Entry 1NRO (X-ray diffraction, 3.10 A resolution); this record covers chains L and H of the 3 polymer chains in the assembly.

[Chain L]
Molecule: Alpha-thrombin (small subunit)
Source organism: Homo sapiens
Notes: EC 3.4.21.5
UniProt: P00734 (THRB_HUMAN); the construct lacks a stretch of the UniProt sequence, so the offset changes along the chain: -6 to 0 = UniProt 328-334; 1-14 = UniProt 336-349
Amino-acid sequence (36 residues; numbered -6 to 15 plus 14 insertion-coded residues; the number before each row is that of its first residue; a row labelled like 14A-14M holds insertion residues (14A, then the next letters in order); numbers below 1 keep their minus sign (Thr-6 is residue -6)):
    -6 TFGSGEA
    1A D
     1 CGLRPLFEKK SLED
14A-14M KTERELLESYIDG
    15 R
Unresolved in the structure: -6 to 0
Curated features (UniProtKB/Swiss-Prot):
  - site: Arg15 (Cleavage)

[Chain H]
Molecule: Alpha-thrombin (large subunit)
Source organism: Homo sapiens
Notes: EC 3.4.21.5
UniProt: P00734 (THRB_HUMAN); the construct lacks a stretch of the UniProt sequence and is renumbered around it, so the offset changes along the chain: 16-36 = UniProt 364-384; 37-60 = UniProt 386-409; 61-77 = UniProt 419-435; 78-97 = UniProt 437-456; 7 more segments
Amino-acid sequence (259 residues; each row starts with the number of its first residue; note: 1 number in that range is skipped by the numbering (no residue carries it; nothing is unmodelled there); a row labelled like 60A-60I holds insertion residues (60A, then the next letters in order)):
    16 IVEGSDAEIG MSPWQVMLFR K
   36A S
    37 PQELLCGASL ISDRWVLTAA HCLL
60A-60I YPPWDKNFT
    61 ENDLLVRIGK HSRTRYE
   77A R
    78 NIEKISMLEK IYIHPRYNWR
   97A E
    98 NLDRDIALMK LKKPVAFSDY IHPVCLPDRE TA
129A-129C ASL
   130 LQAGYKGRVT GWGNLKETWT
149A-149E ANVGK
   150 GQPSVLQVVN LPIVERPVCK DSTRIRITDN MFCAG
  184A Y
   185 KP
186A-186D DEGK
   187 RGDACEGDSG GPFVMKSP
204A-204B FN
   205 NRWYQMGIVS WGE
   219 GCD
  221A R
   222 DGKYGFYTHV FRLKKWIQKV IDQFGE
Unresolved in the structure: 149A-149B
Disulfides: Cys42-Cys58, Cys168-Cys182, Cys191-Cys220
Curated features (UniProtKB/Swiss-Prot):
  - region: Ala183 to Val200 (High affinity receptor-binding region which is also known as the TP508 peptide)
  - active site (Charge relay system): His57, Asp102, Ser195
  - glycosylation: Asn60G (N-linked (GlcNAc...) (complex) asparagine)

[Chain L / chain H interface]
Disulfides between the chains: Cys1(L)-Cys122(H)
Residue-residue contacts (47):
  Cys1(L) - Pro120(H)  hydrophobic
  Cys1(L) - Val121(H)
  Cys1(L) - Cys122(H)  disulfide
  Cys1(L) - Arg206(H)
  Asp1A(L) - His119(H)  salt bridge
  Asp1A(L) - Arg206(H)
  Gly2(L) - Pro120(H)  hydrogen bond (backbone-backbone)
  Gly2(L) - Cys122(H)  hydrogen bond (backbone-side chain)
  Gly2(L) - Arg206(H)
  Gly2(L) - Trp207(H)  hydrogen bond (backbone-backbone)
  Leu3(L) - Arg206(H)
  Arg4(L) - Met26(H)  hydrogen bond (side chain-backbone)
  Arg4(L) - Trp29(H)
  Arg4(L) - Arg137(H)
  Arg4(L) - Trp207(H)
  Pro5(L) - Pro28(H)
  Pro5(L) - His119(H)
  Leu6(L) - Ile24(H)
  Leu6(L) - Asp116(H)
  Phe7(L) - Glu23(H)
  Phe7(L) - Ile24(H)
  Phe7(L) - Met26(H)
  Glu8(L) - Lys202(H)  salt bridge
  Glu8(L) - Asn205(H)
  Glu8(L) - Trp207(H)  hydrogen bond
  Lys9(L) - His119(H)  hydrogen bond
  Asp14(L) - Glu23(H)
  Asp14(L) - Met26(H)
  Asp14(L) - Arg137(H)  salt bridge
  Lys14A(L) - Glu23(H)  hydrogen bond (backbone-side chain)
  Thr14B(L) - Arg137(H)
  Thr14B(L) - Asn159(H)
  Glu14C(L) - Arg137(H)
  Glu14C(L) - Lys202(H)  salt bridge
  Glu14E(L) - Lys135(H)  salt bridge
  Glu14E(L) - Asn159(H)
  Glu14E(L) - Tyr184A(H)  hydrogen bond
  Leu14F(L) - Lys135(H)
  Leu14F(L) - Gly136(H)
  Leu14F(L) - Asn159(H)
  Leu14F(L) - Trp207(H)  hydrophobic
  Ser14I(L) - Gly133(H)
  Ser14I(L) - Lys135(H)  hydrogen bond (side chain-backbone)
  Tyr14J(L) - Tyr134(H)  hydrogen bond (backbone-side chain)
  Tyr14J(L) - Lys135(H)
  Tyr14J(L) - Met201(H)
  Tyr14J(L) - Lys202(H)  hydrogen bond (side chain-backbone)
Also at the interface, not in a pair above, chain H (26 interface residues in all): Gly25, Ser27, Leu129C, Pro204

[Summary]
The interface between chain L and chain H involves 18 residues on one side and 26 on the other, with 1
disulfide bond, 11 hydrogen bonds and 5 salt bridges. Polar contacts include Asp1A(L)-His119(H),
Glu8(L)-Lys202(H) and Glu14E(L)-Lys135(H). From UniProt: 3 active-site residues on chain H.
Here chain L is Alpha-thrombin (small subunit) and chain H is Alpha-thrombin (large subunit), both from Homo
sapiens. Entry 1NRO (Crystallographic structures of thrombin complexed with thrombin receptor peptides:
existence of expected and novel binding modes) was determined by X-ray diffraction together with 1NRN, 1NRP,
1NRQ, 1NRR and 1NRS from the same study.
